Entry 8APC (electron microscopy, 3.50 A resolution); this record covers chains G1 and H1 of the 42 polymer chains in the assembly.

# Chain G1
Molecule: ATP synthase gamma subunit
From: Trypanosoma brucei brucei
Notes: EC 3.6.3.14
UniProt: A0A161CM65 (A0A161CM65_TRYBB); residue numbers follow UniProt; this construct covers 1-305
Chain sequence (305 residues; each row starts with the number of its first residue):
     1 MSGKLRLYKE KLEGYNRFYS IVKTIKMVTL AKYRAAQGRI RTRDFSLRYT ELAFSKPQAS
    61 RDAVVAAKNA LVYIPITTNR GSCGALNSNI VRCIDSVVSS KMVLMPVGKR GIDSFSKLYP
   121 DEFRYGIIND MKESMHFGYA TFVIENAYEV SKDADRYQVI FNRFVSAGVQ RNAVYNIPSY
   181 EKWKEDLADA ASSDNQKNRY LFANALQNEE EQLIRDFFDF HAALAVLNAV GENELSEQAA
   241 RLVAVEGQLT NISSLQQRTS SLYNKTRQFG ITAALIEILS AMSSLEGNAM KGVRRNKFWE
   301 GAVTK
Not modelled in the structure: 1, 302-305
Residues lining bound ligands: UTP (uridine 5'-triphosphate): N208, E209, E210

# Chain H1
Molecule: ATP synthase, epsilon chain, putative
From: Trypanosoma brucei brucei
Notes: EC 3.6.3.-
UniProt: Q586H1 (Q586H1_TRYB2); numbering as in UniProt (aligned over 1-182)
Chain sequence (182 residues; row label = number of the first residue in the row):
     1 MFRTFGRRLV SCTLPLLQSA PHDLPEGFEF MEHKVVNKDI HAPHENLETL RLTLTRQDEF
    61 LLREEPVKCV TVTGTNGEYG IYPGHAYKIV QLNPSPLTVE YTDGTTKKYF VSGGFAHINN
   121 EGSCDVNTVE CTLLDDLDLA IAEKELAAQQ AALGSAKDDK AKSVVEIRIS VIEAVIAALK
   181 HH
Not modelled in the structure: 1-21
Residues lining bound ligands: UTP (uridine 5'-triphosphate): N76, Y79, K88

# Interface between chain G1 and chain H1
Contacting residue pairs (79):
  R39(G1) - D58(H1)  salt bridge
  R41(G1) - F60(H1)
  T42(G1) - D58(H1)
  T42(G1) - E59(H1)
  T42(G1) - F60(H1)
  R43(G1) - F60(H1)
  D44(G1) - M31(H1)
  D44(G1) - E32(H1)  hydrogen bond (side chain-backbone)
  D44(G1) - H33(H1)  salt bridge
  F45(G1) - H33(H1)
  F45(G1) - F60(H1)  hydrophobic
  F45(G1) - R63(H1)
  F45(G1) - E64(H1)
  S46(G1) - T55(H1)
  S46(G1) - D58(H1)
  S46(G1) - N127(H1)  hydrogen bond (backbone-side chain)
  L47(G1) - M31(H1)
  R48(G1) - H33(H1)
  R48(G1) - K34(H1)
  R48(G1) - V35(H1)
  R48(G1) - T53(H1)  hydrogen bond
  R48(G1) - E64(H1)  salt bridge
  R48(G1) - D125(H1)  salt bridge
  Y49(G1) - V35(H1)
  Y49(G1) - Y87(H1)
  Y49(G1) - H117(H1)
  Y49(G1) - N119(H1)
  Y49(G1) - D125(H1)
  T50(G1) - F28(H1)
  E51(G1) - F28(H1)
  E51(G1) - M31(H1)
  E51(G1) - K34(H1)  salt bridge
  F54(G1) - E26(H1)
  S55(G1) - E26(H1)  hydrogen bond
  K56(G1) - E26(H1)
  S60(G1) - D23(H1)  hydrogen bond
  C93(G1) - H22(H1)  hydrogen bond
  C93(G1) - L24(H1)  hydrophobic
  H136(G1) - Q57(H1)
  F137(G1) - Q57(H1)  hydrogen bond (backbone-side chain)
  F137(G1) - V129(H1)  hydrophobic
  R163(G1) - F30(H1)  hydrogen bond (side chain-backbone)
  R171(G1) - P25(H1)
  R171(G1) - F30(H1)
  N172(G1) - L24(H1)
  N172(G1) - P25(H1)
  A173(G1) - P25(H1)
  A173(G1) - G27(H1)
  A173(G1) - F30(H1)  hydrophobic
  V174(G1) - L24(H1)  hydrophobic
  V174(G1) - P25(H1)  hydrogen bond (backbone-backbone)
  V174(G1) - E26(H1)
  V174(G1) - G27(H1)  hydrogen bond (backbone-backbone)
  Y175(G1) - G27(H1)
  Y175(G1) - F28(H1)  hydrophobic
  N176(G1) - E26(H1)
  K197(G1) - N37(H1)
  K197(G1) - D39(H1)
  N198(G1) - N37(H1)  hydrogen bond (backbone-side chain)
  L201(G1) - K38(H1)
  L201(G1) - I40(H1)  hydrophobic
  L201(G1) - Y87(H1)  hydrophobic
  F202(G1) - Y87(H1)
  A205(G1) - Y87(H1)  hydrophobic
  L206(G1) - I89(H1)  hydrophobic
  E209(G1) - K88(H1)  salt bridge
  E209(G1) - I89(H1)
  L213(G1) - Q91(H1)
  L213(G1) - F115(H1)
  D216(G1) - Q91(H1)  hydrogen bond
  D216(G1) - F115(H1)
  F217(G1) - F115(H1)
  F217(G1) - H117(H1)
  F220(G1) - G114(H1)
  F220(G1) - N127(H1)
  F220(G1) - V129(H1)  hydrophobic
  H221(G1) - H117(H1)  hydrogen bond
  L227(G1) - Q57(H1)
  N228(G1) - D58(H1)  hydrogen bond
Also at the interface, not in a pair above, chain G1 (48 interface residues in all): L52, S96, M135, I160, F161, V165, Y200, L224
Also at the interface, not in a pair above, chain H1 (38 interface residues in all): N120, S123

# Summary
Chain G1 and chain H1 form an interface of 48 and 38 residues respectively; the contacts include 14 hydrogen
bonds and 6 salt bridges. Polar pairs include R39(G1)-D58(H1), D44(G1)-H33(H1) and R48(G1)-E64(H1). UTP is
bound between chain G1 and chain H1.
Chain G1 is ATP synthase gamma subunit and chain H1 is ATP synthase, epsilon chain, putative, both from
Trypanosoma brucei brucei; the structure, rotational state 1c of the Trypanosoma brucei mitochondrial ATP
synthase dimer, was determined by electron microscopy (same publication as 8AP6, 8AP7, 8AP8, 8AP9, 8APA, 8APB
and 7 further entries).
